PDB entry 2QW7 | X-ray diffraction, 2.40 A resolution | chains C and D of the 5 polymer chains in the assembly

== Chain C (and D) ==
Name: Carbon dioxide concentrating mechanism protein ccmL
From: Synechocystis sp
Notes: chain D of this document is another copy of the same molecule, construct and numbering; everything in this record applies to it too
Reference sequence: P72759 (CCML_SYNY3); residues 1-100 here = UniProt positions 1-100
Amino-acid sequence (111 residues; row label = number of the first residue in the row):
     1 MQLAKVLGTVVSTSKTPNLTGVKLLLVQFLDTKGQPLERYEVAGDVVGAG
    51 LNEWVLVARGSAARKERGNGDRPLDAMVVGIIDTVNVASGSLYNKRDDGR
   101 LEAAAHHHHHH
Not modelled in the structure: 96-111 (chain D: 97-111)
Construct notes: expression tag (101-111)

== Interface between chain C and chain D ==
Contacting residue pairs (61; chain C residue first):
  M1(C) - L19(D)  hydrophobic
  M1(C) - L24(D)  hydrophobic
  M1(C) - E41(D)  hydrogen bond (backbone-side chain)
  M1(C) - V42(D)  hydrogen bond (backbone-backbone)
  M1(C) - P73(D)
  M1(C) - L74(D)  hydrophobic
  M1(C) - D75(D)
  Q2(C) - Y40(D)  hydrogen bond (side chain-backbone)
  Q2(C) - E41(D)
  L3(C) - Y40(D)  hydrogen bond (backbone-side chain)
  L3(C) - V42(D)  hydrophobic
  L30(C) - Y40(D)  hydrogen bond (backbone-side chain)
  D31(C) - Y40(D)
  T32(C) - L7(D)
  T32(C) - L26(D)
  T32(C) - Y40(D)
  L37(C) - E38(D)
  V46(C) - T16(D)
  V47(C) - S14(D)
  V47(C) - K15(D)
  V47(C) - T16(D)
  L56(C) - L24(D)  hydrophobic
  V57(C) - D75(D)
  A58(C) - P73(D)
  A58(C) - D75(D)
  R59(C) - E41(D)  salt bridge
  R59(C) - D75(D)  hydrogen bond (backbone-side chain)
  S61(C) - S61(D)
  S61(C) - R64(D)  hydrogen bond
  A62(C) - P73(D)
  A62(C) - L74(D)
  A62(C) - D75(D)
  K65(C) - N18(D)
  K65(C) - R64(D)
  K65(C) - G70(D)
  K65(C) - D71(D)
  K65(C) - R72(D)
  E66(C) - T16(D)
  V79(C) - K15(D)
  V79(C) - T16(D)  hydrogen bond (backbone-backbone)
  V79(C) - L19(D)
  V79(C) - P73(D)  hydrophobic
  G80(C) - S12(D)
  G80(C) - S14(D)
  G80(C) - K15(D)
  I81(C) - S12(D)  hydrogen bond (backbone-side chain)
  I81(C) - S14(D)  hydrogen bond (backbone-backbone)
  I82(C) - V11(D)
  I82(C) - S12(D)
  D83(C) - V11(D)  hydrogen bond (backbone-backbone)
  D83(C) - S12(D)
  D83(C) - T13(D)  hydrogen bond
  T84(C) - V10(D)
  T84(C) - V11(D)  hydrogen bond (backbone-backbone)
  V85(C) - T9(D)
  N86(C) - G8(D)
  N86(C) - T9(D)  hydrogen bond (backbone-backbone)
  N86(C) - V11(D)
  V87(C) - L7(D)
  A88(C) - L7(D)
  A88(C) - L51(D)  hydrophobic
Interface residues without a listed pair, chain D (31 interface residues in all): Q28, A43, G44, A76

== In short ==
Chain C and chain D form an interface of 27 and 31 residues respectively, with 14 hydrogen bonds and 1 salt
bridge. Among the polar pairs are R59(C)-E41(D), M1(C)-E41(D) and Q2(C)-Y40(D).
Both chains are Carbon dioxide concentrating mechanism protein ccmL (Synechocystis sp). Entry 2QW7
(Carboxysome Subunit, CcmL) was determined by X-ray diffraction (same publication as 2RCF and 3BN4).
